PDB entry 8T4K | electron microscopy, 2.60 A resolution | chains A and F of the 6 polymer chains in the assembly

Chain A:
Protein: MD64 N332-GT5 SOSIP gp120
Source organism: Human immunodeficiency virus 1
Chain sequence (481 residues; each row starts with the number of its first residue; note: 14 numbers in that range are skipped by the numbering (no residue carries them; nothing is unmodelled there); a row labelled like 184A-184K holds insertion residues (184A, then the next letters in order)):
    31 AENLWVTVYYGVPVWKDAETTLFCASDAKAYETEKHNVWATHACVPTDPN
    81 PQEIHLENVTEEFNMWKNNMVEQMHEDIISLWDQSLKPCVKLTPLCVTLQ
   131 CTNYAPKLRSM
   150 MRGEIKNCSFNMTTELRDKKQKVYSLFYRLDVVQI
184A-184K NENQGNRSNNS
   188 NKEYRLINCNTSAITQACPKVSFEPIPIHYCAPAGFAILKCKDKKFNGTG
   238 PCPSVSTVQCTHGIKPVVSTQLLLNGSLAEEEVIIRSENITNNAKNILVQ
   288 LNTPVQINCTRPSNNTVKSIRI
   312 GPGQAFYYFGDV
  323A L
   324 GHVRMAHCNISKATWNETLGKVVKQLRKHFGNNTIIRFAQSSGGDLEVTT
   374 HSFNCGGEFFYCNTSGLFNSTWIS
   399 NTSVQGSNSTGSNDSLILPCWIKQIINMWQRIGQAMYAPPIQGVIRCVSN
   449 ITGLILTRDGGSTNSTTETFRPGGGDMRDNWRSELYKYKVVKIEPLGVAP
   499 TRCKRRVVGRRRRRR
Disordered / not traced: 31-33, 58-65, 78-81, 184A-184K, 399-411, 458-462, 505-513
Cystine bridges: Cys-54/Cys-74, Cys-119/Cys-205, Cys-126/Cys-196, Cys-131/Cys-157, Cys-218/Cys-247, Cys-228/Cys-239, Cys-296/Cys-331, Cys-378/Cys-445, Cys-385/Cys-418
Glycans and other covalent adducts: N-acetylglucosamine (NAG) linked to Asn-88, Asn-156, Asn-160, Asn-197, Asn-234, Asn-262, Asn-276, Asn-295, Asn-301, Asn-332, Asn-386, Asn-448

Chain F:
Protein: MD64 N332-GT5 SOSIP gp41
Source organism: Human immunodeficiency virus 1
UniProt: Q2N0S8 (Q2N0S8_9HIV1); residues 512-664 here correspond to UniProt positions 511-663 (UniProt number = residue number - 1)
Chain sequence (162 residues; row label = number of the first residue in the row):
   512 AVGIGAVSLGFLGAAGSTMGAASMTLTVQARNLLSGIVQQQSNLLRAPEP
   562 QQHLLKDTHWGIKQLQARVLAVEHYLRDQQLLGIWGCSGKLICCTNVPWN
   612 SSWSNRNLSEIWDNMTWLQWDKEISNYTQIIYGLLEESQNQQEKNEQDLL
   662 ALDGTKHHHHHH
Disordered / not traced: 512-520, 546-570, 664-673
Construct notes: engineered mutation Ser-519 (Phe518 in Q2N0S8), Pro-559 (Ile558 in Q2N0S8), Pro-561 (Ala560 in Q2N0S8), Asp-568 (Leu567 in Q2N0S8), His-570 (Val569 in Q2N0S8), His-585 (Arg584 in Q2N0S8), Cys-605 (Thr604 in Q2N0S8); expression tag (665-673)
Cystine bridges: Cys-598/Cys-604
Residues lining bound ligands: N-acetylglucosamine (NAG; 2-acetamido-2-deoxy-beta-D-glucopyranose): Gly-524, Gly-527, Ser-528

Interface between chain A and chain F:
Contacting residue pairs - 9 pairs, chain A then chain F:
  Tyr-39(A) / Gln-658(F)
  Arg-500(A) / Leu-661(F)
  Arg-500(A) / Ala-662(F)
  Cys-501(A) / Gln-658(F)
  Cys-501(A) / Leu-661(F)
  Cys-501(A) / Ala-662(F)  hydrophobic
  Lys-502(A) / Leu-661(F)  hydrogen bond (backbone-backbone)
  Arg-504(A) / Leu-660(F)
  Arg-504(A) / Leu-663(F)  hydrogen bond (side chain-backbone)
Other interface residues (no listed pair), chain A (6 interface residues in all): Thr-499

In short:
Chain A and chain F form an interface of 6 and 5 residues respectively, with 2 hydrogen bonds. Among the polar
pairs are Arg-504(A)/Leu-663(F) and Lys-502(A)/Leu-661(F). Chain F binds N-acetylglucosamine.
N-acetylglucosamine is covalently linked to Asn-88(A), Asn-156(A), Asn-160(A), Asn-197(A), Asn-234(A) and
Asn-262(A) and 6 more.
Here chain A is MD64 N332-GT5 SOSIP gp120 and chain F is MD64 N332-GT5 SOSIP gp41, both from Human
immunodeficiency virus 1. Entry 8T4K (MD64 N332-GT5 sosip) was determined by electron microscopy together with
8T49, 8T4B, 8T4D and 8T4L from the same study.
